PDB entry 9E2Z | electron microscopy, 2.60 A resolution | chains 2 and F of the 13 polymer chains in the assembly

== Chain 2 ==
Protein: DNA replication licensing factor MCM2
Organism: Homo sapiens
Notes: EC 3.6.4.12
UniProtKB: P49736 (MCM2_HUMAN); residues 1-904 here = UniProt positions 1-904
Amino-acid sequence (904 residues; numbered 1 to 904; the number before each row is that of its first residue):
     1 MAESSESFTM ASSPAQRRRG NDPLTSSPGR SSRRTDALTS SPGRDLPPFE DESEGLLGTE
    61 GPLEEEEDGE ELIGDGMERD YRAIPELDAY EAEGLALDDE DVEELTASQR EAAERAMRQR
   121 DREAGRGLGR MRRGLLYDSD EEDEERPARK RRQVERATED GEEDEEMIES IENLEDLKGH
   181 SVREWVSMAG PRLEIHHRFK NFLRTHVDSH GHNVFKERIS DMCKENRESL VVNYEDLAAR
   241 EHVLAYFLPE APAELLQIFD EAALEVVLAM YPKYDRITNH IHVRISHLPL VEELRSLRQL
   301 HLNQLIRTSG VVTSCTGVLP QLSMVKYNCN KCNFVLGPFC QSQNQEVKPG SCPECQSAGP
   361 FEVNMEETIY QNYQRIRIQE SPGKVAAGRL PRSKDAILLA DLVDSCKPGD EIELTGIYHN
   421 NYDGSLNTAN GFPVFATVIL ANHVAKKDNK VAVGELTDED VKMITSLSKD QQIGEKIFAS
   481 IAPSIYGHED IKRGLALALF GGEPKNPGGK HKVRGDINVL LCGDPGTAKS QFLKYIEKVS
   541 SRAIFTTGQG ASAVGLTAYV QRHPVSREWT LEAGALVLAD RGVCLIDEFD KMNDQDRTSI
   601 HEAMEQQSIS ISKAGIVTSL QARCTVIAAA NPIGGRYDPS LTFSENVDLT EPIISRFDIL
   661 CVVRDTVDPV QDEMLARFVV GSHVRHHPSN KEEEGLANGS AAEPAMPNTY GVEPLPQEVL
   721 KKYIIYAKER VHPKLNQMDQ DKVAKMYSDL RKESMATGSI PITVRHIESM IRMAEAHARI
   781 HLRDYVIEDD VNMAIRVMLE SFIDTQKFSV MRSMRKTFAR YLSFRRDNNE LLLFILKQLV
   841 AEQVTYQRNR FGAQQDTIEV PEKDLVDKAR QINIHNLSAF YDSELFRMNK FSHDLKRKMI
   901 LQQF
Disordered / not traced: 1-172, 329-333, 350-361, 691-708, 824-904
UniProt features mapped onto this chain:
  - zinc finger: Cys329 to Cys355 (C4-type)
  - motif: Ser655 to Asp658 (Arginine finger)
  - binding site (ADP): Ser530, Gln531
  - modified residue: Ala2 (N-acetylalanine), Ser12 (Phosphoserine), Ser13 (Phosphoserine), Thr25 (Phosphothreonine), Ser26 (Phosphoserine), Ser27 (Phosphoserine), Ser32 (Phosphoserine), Thr39 (Phosphothreonine), Ser40 (Phosphoserine), Ser41 (Phosphoserine), Ser53 (Phosphoserine), Thr59 (Phosphothreonine), Ser108 (Phosphoserine), Tyr137 (Phosphotyrosine), Ser139 (Phosphoserine), Lys216 (N6-acetyllysine), Ser381 (Phosphoserine), Ser484 (Phosphoserine)
  - cross-link: Lys178 (Glycyl lysine isopeptide (Lys-Gly) (interchain with G-Cter in SUMO2))
  - natural variant: Arg44 (R44C: In DFNA70)
  - mutagenesis: Ser27 (S27A: Impairs ATPase activity of the MCM-2-7 complex and reduces phosphorylation by the CDC7-DBF4 complex; when associated with A-41 and A-139), Ser41 (S41A: Impairs ATPase activity of the MCM-2-7 complex and reduces phosphorylation by the CDC7-DBF4 complex; when associated with A-27 and A-139), Tyr81 to Tyr90 (Loss of interaction with DNAJC9), Ser108 (S108A: Reduces phosphorylation by ATR), Ser139 (S139A: Impairs ATPase activity of the MCM-2-7 complex and reduces phosphorylation by the CDC7-DBF4 complex; when associated with A-27 and A-41)
Metal / ion sites: Mg2+: Ser530 (together with ADP)
Residues lining bound ligands:
  - ADP (adenosine-5'-diphosphate): Ser484, Ile485, Tyr486, His488, Asp524, Pro525, Gly526, Thr527, Ala528, Lys529, Ser530, Gln531, Leu675, Val679
  - ATP (adenosine-5'-triphosphate): His511, Glu605, Gln606, Pro652, Arg656, Val764, Arg765, Glu768

== Chain F ==
Molecule: Leading strand DNA template
Organism: synthetic construct
Sequence (40 nucleotides; numbered 24 to 63; the number before each row is that of its first residue):
    24 GTGATATCTG CTTTGGGTGG GTGGGTGGGT TGAGGCAATA
Metal / ion sites: K+ site 1: DG38, DG39, DG42, DG43, DG46, DG50, DG51; K+ site 2: DG39, DG40, DG43, DG44, DG47, DG48, DG51, DG52

== Chain 2 / chain F interface ==
Residue-residue contacts (18; chain 2 residue first):
  Thr316(2) - DG47(F)  phosphate contact
  Leu319(2) - DT45(F)  base contact
  Ser552(2) - DA60(F)  hydrogen bond to the phosphate
  Val554(2) - DC59(F)  phosphate contact
  Val554(2) - DA60(F)  phosphate contact
  Tyr559(2) - DC59(F)  phosphate contact
  Val560(2) - DG58(F)  phosphate contact
  Val560(2) - DC59(F)  hydrogen bond to the phosphate
  Arg562(2) - DG55(F)  base contact
  Arg562(2) - DA56(F)  hydrogen bond to the base
  Arg562(2) - DG57(F)  hydrogen bond to the base
  Val565(2) - DG48(F)  base contact
  Glu568(2) - DG55(F)  hydrogen bond to the base
  Trp569(2) - DG57(F)  sugar contact
  Trp569(2) - DG58(F)  sugar contact
  Lys613(2) - DG58(F)  phosphate contact
  Lys613(2) - DC59(F)  salt bridge to the phosphate
  Ala614(2) - DG58(F)  phosphate contact
Interface residues without a listed pair, chain 2 (15 interface residues in all): Gly555, Ala558, Ser566
Interface residues without a listed pair, chain F (10 interface residues in all): DG44

== Overview ==
15 residues of chain 2 face 10 of chain F across their interface; the contacts include 5 hydrogen bonds and 1
salt bridge. Polar pairs include Arg562(2)-DA56(F), Arg562(2)-DG57(F) and Glu568(2)-DG55(F). Ligands of chain
2: ADP and ATP.
Chain 2 is DNA replication licensing factor MCM2 (Homo sapiens) and chain F is Leading strand DNA template
(synthetic construct); the structure, Cryo-EM structure of human CMG helicase stalled at G4-containing DNA
template, was determined by electron microscopy together with 9E2W, 9E2Y and 9E2X from the same study.
